Entry 7PY0 (electron microscopy, 4.50 A resolution (low resolution: residue-level contacts below are approximate; hydrogen-bond / salt-bridge calls are withheld)); this record covers chains T and D of the 9 polymer chains in the assembly.

Chain T:
Molecule: tDNA
Sequence (39 nucleotides; numbered 1 to 39; the number before each row is that of its first residue):
     1 CTCTGAATCT CTTCCGACGC GCCGCGGGAC GTACTGACC
Not modelled in the structure: 35-39

Chain D:
Molecule: DNA-directed RNA polymerase subunit beta'
From: Escherichia coli
Notes: EC 2.7.7.6
UniProtKB: P0A8T8 (RPOC_ECO57); residues 1-1407 here = UniProt positions 1-1407
Amino-acid sequence (1407 residues; numbered 1 to 1407; the number before each row is that of its first residue):
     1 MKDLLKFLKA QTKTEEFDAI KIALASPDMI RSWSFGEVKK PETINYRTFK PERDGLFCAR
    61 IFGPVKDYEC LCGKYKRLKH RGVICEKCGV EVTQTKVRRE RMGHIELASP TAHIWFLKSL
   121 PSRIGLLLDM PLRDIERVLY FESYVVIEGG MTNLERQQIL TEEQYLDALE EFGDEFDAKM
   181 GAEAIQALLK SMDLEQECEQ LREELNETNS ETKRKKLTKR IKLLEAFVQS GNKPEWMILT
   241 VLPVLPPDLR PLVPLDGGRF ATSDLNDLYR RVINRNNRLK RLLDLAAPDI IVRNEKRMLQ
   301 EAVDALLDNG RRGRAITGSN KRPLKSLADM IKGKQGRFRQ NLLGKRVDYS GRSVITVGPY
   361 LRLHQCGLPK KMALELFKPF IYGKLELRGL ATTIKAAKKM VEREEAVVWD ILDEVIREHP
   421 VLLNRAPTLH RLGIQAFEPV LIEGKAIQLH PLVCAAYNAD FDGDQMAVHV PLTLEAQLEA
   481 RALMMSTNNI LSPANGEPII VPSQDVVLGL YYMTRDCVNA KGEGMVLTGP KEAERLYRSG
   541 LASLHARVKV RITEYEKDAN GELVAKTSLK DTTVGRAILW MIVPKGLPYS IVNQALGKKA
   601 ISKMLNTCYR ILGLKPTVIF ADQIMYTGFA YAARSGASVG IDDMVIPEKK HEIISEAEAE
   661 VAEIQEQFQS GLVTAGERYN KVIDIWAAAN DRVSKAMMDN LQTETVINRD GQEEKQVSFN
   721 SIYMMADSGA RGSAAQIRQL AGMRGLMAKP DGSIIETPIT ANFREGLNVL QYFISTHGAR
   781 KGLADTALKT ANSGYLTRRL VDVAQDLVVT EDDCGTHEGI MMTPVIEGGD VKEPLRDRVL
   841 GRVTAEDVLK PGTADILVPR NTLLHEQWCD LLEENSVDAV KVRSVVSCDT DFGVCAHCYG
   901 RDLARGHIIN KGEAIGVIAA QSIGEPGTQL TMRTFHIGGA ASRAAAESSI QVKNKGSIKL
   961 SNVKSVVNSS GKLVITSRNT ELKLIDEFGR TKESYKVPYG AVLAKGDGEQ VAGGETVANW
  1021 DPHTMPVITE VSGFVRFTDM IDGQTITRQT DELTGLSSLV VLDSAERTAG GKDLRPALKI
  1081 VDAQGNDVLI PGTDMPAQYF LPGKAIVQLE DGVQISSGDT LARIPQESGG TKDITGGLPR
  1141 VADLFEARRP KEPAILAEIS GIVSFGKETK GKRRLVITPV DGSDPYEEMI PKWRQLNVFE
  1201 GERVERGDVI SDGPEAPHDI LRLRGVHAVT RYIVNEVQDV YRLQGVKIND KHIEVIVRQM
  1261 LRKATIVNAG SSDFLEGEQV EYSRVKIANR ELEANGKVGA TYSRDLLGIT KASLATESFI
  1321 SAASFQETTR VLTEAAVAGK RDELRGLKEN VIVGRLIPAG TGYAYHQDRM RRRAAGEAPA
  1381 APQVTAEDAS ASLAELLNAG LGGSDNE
Not modelled in the structure: 1-15, 934-947, 1127-1135, 1374-1407
Bound ions: Zn2+ site 1: Cys70, Cys72; Mg2+: Asp462, Asp464 (shared with 1 residue of chain R); Zn2+ site 2: Cys814, Cys888, Cys895, Cys898
Swiss-Prot annotation at these positions:
  - binding site (Zn(2+)): Cys70, Cys72, Cys85, Cys88, Cys814, Cys888, Cys895, Cys898
  - binding site (Mg(2+)): Asp460, Asp462, Asp464
  - modified residue: Lys972 (N6-acetyllysine)

Interface between chain T and chain D:
Pairs across the interface (20; chain T residue first):
  DG5(T) - Ser210(D)
  DT13(T) - Lys118(D)
  DC14(T) - Lys118(D)
  DC14(T) - Arg311(D)
  DC15(T) - Gln1326(D)
  DC15(T) - Glu1327(D)
  DG16(T) - Arg339(D)
  DG16(T) - Tyr795(D)
  DG16(T) - Arg798(D)
  DG16(T) - Gln1326(D)
  DA17(T) - Thr790(D)
  DA17(T) - Ala791(D)
  DC18(T) - Lys334(D)
  DC18(T) - Arg339(D)
  DC20(T) - Arg346(D)
  DC20(T) - Arg352(D)
  DG21(T) - Arg352(D)
  DG27(T) - Arg259(D)
  DG27(T) - Ser319(D)
  DG28(T) - Ser319(D)
Also at the interface, not in a pair above, chain T (14 interface residues in all): DA6, DA7, DG19
Also at the interface, not in a pair above, chain D (21 interface residues in all): Thr212, Asn320, Lys332, Gln465, Gly794, Met1189

Summary:
14 residues of chain T face 21 of chain D across their interface. Asp462(D) and Asp464(D) coordinate Mg2+. The
Zn2+ site 1 is built by Cys70(D) and Cys72(D). From UniProt: 8 Zn2+-binding residues and 3 Mg2+-binding
residues on chain D.
Here chain T is tDNA and chain D is DNA-directed RNA polymerase subunit beta' (Escherichia coli). Entry 7PY0
(CryoEM structure of E.coli RNA polymerase elongation complex bound to NusG (NusG-EC in more-swiveled
conformation)) was determined by electron microscopy together with 7PY1, 7PY3, 7PY5, 7PY6, 7PY7, 7PY8 and 4
further entries from the same study.
